PDB entry 6WDS | electron microscopy, 2.90 A resolution | chains L and H of the 6 polymer chains in the assembly

Chain L:
Name: EV68-159 light chain
Source organism: Homo sapiens
Chain sequence (110 residues; row label = number of the first residue in the row):
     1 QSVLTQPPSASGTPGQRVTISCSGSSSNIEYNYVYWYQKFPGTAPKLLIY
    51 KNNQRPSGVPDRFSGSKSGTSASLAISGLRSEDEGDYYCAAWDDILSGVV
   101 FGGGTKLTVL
Not modelled in the structure: 1, 108-110
Disulfides: Cys22-Cys89

Chain H:
Name: EV68-159 heavy chain
Source organism: Homo sapiens
Chain sequence (118 residues; numbered 1 to 118; the number before each row is that of its first residue):
     1 EVQLVESGGGLVKPGGLRLSCAASGFTFSTYIMTWVRQAPGRGLEWVSSI
    51 STSSVYTFYADSLKGRFTISRDNAKNSVYLQMNSLRADDTAVYYCAREEG
   101 FRAYNLYWGQGTLVTVSS
Not modelled in the structure: 1, 117-118

How chain L and chain H interact:
Pairs across the interface (32; chain L residue first):
  Tyr33(L) - Phe101(H)  hydrophobic
  Tyr35(L) - Phe101(H)
  Tyr35(L) - Arg102(H)  hydrogen bond (side chain-backbone)
  Tyr35(L) - Ala103(H)
  Tyr35(L) - Tyr104(H)  hydrophobic
  Tyr37(L) - Ala103(H)  hydrogen bond (side chain-backbone)
  Tyr37(L) - Tyr104(H)
  Tyr37(L) - Asn105(H)  hydrogen bond (side chain-backbone)
  Tyr37(L) - Trp108(H)  hydrophobic
  Lys39(L) - Gln38(H)
  Lys39(L) - Tyr94(H)  hydrogen bond
  Thr43(L) - Tyr94(H)
  Ala44(L) - Tyr94(H)  hydrophobic
  Ala44(L) - Trp108(H)  hydrophobic
  Ala44(L) - Gly109(H)
  Pro45(L) - Leu44(H)  hydrophobic
  Pro45(L) - Trp108(H)  hydrogen bond (backbone-side chain)
  Leu47(L) - Tyr104(H)  hydrophobic
  Leu47(L) - Asn105(H)
  Leu47(L) - Leu106(H)  hydrophobic
  Tyr50(L) - Tyr104(H)  hydrophobic
  Lys51(L) - Phe101(H)
  Pro56(L) - Leu106(H)  hydrophobic
  Tyr88(L) - Gly43(H)
  Tyr88(L) - Leu44(H)
  Trp92(L) - Arg102(H)
  Ser97(L) - Phe58(H)
  Gly98(L) - Trp46(H)
  Val99(L) - Trp46(H)
  Val99(L) - Ala103(H)  hydrophobic
  Phe101(L) - Leu44(H)
  Phe101(L) - Trp46(H)
Other interface residues (no listed pair), chain L (18 interface residues in all): Ala91
Other interface residues (no listed pair), chain H (16 interface residues in all): Val36, Glu45

Overview:
Chain L and chain H form an interface of 18 and 16 residues respectively, with 5 hydrogen bonds. Polar
contacts include Tyr35(L)-Arg102(H), Tyr37(L)-Ala103(H) and Tyr37(L)-Asn105(H).
Chain L is EV68-159 light chain and chain H is EV68-159 heavy chain, both from Homo sapiens; the structure,
Enterovirus D68 in complex with human monoclonal antibody EV68-159, was determined by electron microscopy,
deposited together with 6WDT.
